PDB entry 6UZB | electron microscopy, 3.20 A resolution | chains B and C of the 8 polymer chains in the assembly

[Chain B (and C)]
Name: Protective antigen
Source organism: Bacillus anthracis
Notes: chain C of this document is another copy of the same molecule, construct and numbering; everything in this record applies to it too
UniProtKB: P13423 (PAG_BACAN); residues 1-735 here correspond to UniProt positions 30-764 (UniProt number = residue number + 29)
Chain sequence (735 residues; row label = number of the first residue in the row):
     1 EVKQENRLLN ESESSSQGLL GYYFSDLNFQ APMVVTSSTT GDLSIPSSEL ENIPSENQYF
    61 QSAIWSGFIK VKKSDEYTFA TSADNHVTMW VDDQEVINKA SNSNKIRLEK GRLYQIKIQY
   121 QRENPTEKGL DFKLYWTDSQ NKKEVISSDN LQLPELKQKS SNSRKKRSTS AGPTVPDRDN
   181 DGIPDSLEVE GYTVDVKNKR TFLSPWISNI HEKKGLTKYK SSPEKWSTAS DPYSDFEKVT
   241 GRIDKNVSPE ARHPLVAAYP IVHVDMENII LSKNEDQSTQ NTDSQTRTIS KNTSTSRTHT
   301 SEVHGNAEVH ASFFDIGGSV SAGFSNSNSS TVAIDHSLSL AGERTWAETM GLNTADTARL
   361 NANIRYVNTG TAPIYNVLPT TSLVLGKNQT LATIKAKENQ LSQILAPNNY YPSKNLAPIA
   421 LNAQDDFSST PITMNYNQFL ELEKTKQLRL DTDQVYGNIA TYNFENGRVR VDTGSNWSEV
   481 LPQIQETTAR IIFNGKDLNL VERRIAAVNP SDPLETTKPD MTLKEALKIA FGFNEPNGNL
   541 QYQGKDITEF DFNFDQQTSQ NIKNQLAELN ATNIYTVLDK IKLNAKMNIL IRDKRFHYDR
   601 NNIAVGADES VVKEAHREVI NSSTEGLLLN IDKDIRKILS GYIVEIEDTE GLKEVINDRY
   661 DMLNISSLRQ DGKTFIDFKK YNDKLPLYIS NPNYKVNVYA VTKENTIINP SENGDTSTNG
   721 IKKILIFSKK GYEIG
Disordered / not traced: 1-173
Bound ions: Ca2+ site 1: D177, D179, D181, I183, E188; Ca2+ site 2: D179, D181, E188, S222, K225, D235
UniProt features mapped onto this chain:
  - region: F202 to I210 (Alpha-clamp)
  - binding site (Ca(2+)): D177, D179, D181, I183, E188, S222, K225, D235
  - site: R167, S168 (Cleavage), R178 (Alpha-clamp), L187 (Alpha-clamp), F236 (Alpha-clamp), F314, D315 (Cleavage), F427 (Phi-clamp), F464 (Alpha-clamp), D683 (Essential for binding to cell receptor)

[Interface between chain B and chain C]
Pairs across the interface (163; chain B residue first):
  R178(B) - R200(C)
  R178(B) - T201(C)
  R178(B) - F202(C)
  N180(B) - E465(C)
  V189(B) - K199(C)
  V189(B) - R200(C)
  P223(B) - K199(C)
  E224(B) - R200(C)
  E224(B) - T201(C)
  E224(B) - R242(C)  salt bridge
  W226(B) - N466(C)
  P232(B) - R468(C)
  D315(B) - F313(C)
  G317(B) - A311(C)
  G317(B) - S312(C)
  G318(B) - H310(C)
  G318(B) - A311(C)  hydrogen bond (backbone-backbone)
  G318(B) - S312(C)
  S319(B) - V309(C)
  V320(B) - V309(C)
  A322(B) - A307(C)
  F324(B) - G305(C)
  S325(B) - V303(C)  hydrogen bond (side chain-backbone)
  S325(B) - H304(C)
  S325(B) - G305(C)
  N326(B) - E302(C)
  N326(B) - V303(C)  hydrogen bond (backbone-backbone)
  S327(B) - E302(C)
  N328(B) - T300(C)  hydrogen bond (backbone-side chain)
  N328(B) - S301(C)  hydrogen bond
  S329(B) - H299(C)
  S329(B) - T300(C)
  S330(B) - R297(C)
  S330(B) - T298(C)
  S330(B) - H299(C)  hydrogen bond (backbone-backbone)
  T331(B) - R297(C)
  T331(B) - T298(C)
  V332(B) - T295(C)
  V332(B) - S296(C)
  V332(B) - R297(C)  hydrogen bond (backbone-backbone)
  A333(B) - T295(C)
  A333(B) - S296(C)
  I334(B) - S294(C)
  I334(B) - T295(C)  hydrogen bond (backbone-backbone)
  D335(B) - N292(C)
  D335(B) - T293(C)
  D335(B) - S294(C)
  H336(B) - N292(C)
  H336(B) - T293(C)  hydrogen bond (backbone-backbone)
  S337(B) - K291(C)
  S337(B) - N292(C)  hydrogen bond
  L338(B) - I289(C)
  L338(B) - S290(C)
  L338(B) - K291(C)  hydrogen bond (backbone-backbone)
  S339(B) - I289(C)
  S339(B) - S290(C)
  L340(B) - R287(C)
  L340(B) - T288(C)
  L340(B) - I289(C)  hydrogen bond (backbone-backbone)
  A341(B) - R287(C)
  A341(B) - T288(C)
  G342(B) - Q285(C)
  G342(B) - T286(C)
  G342(B) - R287(C)  hydrogen bond (backbone-backbone)
  E343(B) - S284(C)  hydrogen bond
  E343(B) - Q285(C)
  E343(B) - T286(C)
  R344(B) - S284(C)
  R344(B) - Q285(C)  hydrogen bond
  T345(B) - D283(C)
  W346(B) - T282(C)
  W346(B) - D283(C)  hydrogen bond (backbone-backbone)
  A347(B) - Q280(C)
  A347(B) - N281(C)
  E348(B) - Q280(C)
  E348(B) - N281(C)  hydrogen bond (backbone-backbone)
  T349(B) - S278(C)
  T349(B) - T279(C)
  M350(B) - S278(C)
  M350(B) - T279(C)  hydrogen bond (backbone-backbone)
  G351(B) - Q277(C)
  L352(B) - D276(C)
  L352(B) - Q277(C)  hydrogen bond (backbone-backbone)
  N353(B) - N274(C)  hydrogen bond
  N353(B) - E275(C)
  N353(B) - D276(C)
  T354(B) - K273(C)
  T354(B) - E275(C)  hydrogen bond (side chain-backbone)
  A355(B) - K273(C)
  A355(B) - N274(C)
  V384(B) - A417(C)  hydrophobic
  N388(B) - A417(C)
  Q389(B) - I270(C)
  T390(B) - I270(C)
  T390(B) - N361(C)  hydrogen bond (backbone-side chain)
  T390(B) - N363(C)  hydrogen bond (backbone-side chain)
  T390(B) - A417(C)
  T390(B) - P418(C)  hydrogen bond (side chain-backbone)
  T390(B) - A420(C)
  L391(B) - N422(C)
  T393(B) - N399(C)
  T393(B) - I419(C)
  T393(B) - A420(C)  hydrogen bond (side chain-backbone)
  K395(B) - N399(C)  hydrogen bond (backbone-side chain)
  K397(B) - N399(C)  hydrogen bond
  Q424(B) - N399(C)
  Q424(B) - S428(C)
  D425(B) - F427(C)
  D425(B) - S428(C)
  D425(B) - S429(C)
  D426(B) - E398(C)
  D426(B) - D426(C)
  D426(B) - F427(C)  hydrogen bond (backbone-backbone)
  F427(B) - F427(C)  hydrophobic
  N435(B) - S272(C)  hydrogen bond
  Q438(B) - I270(C)
  D451(B) - L416(C)
  D451(B) - A417(C)  hydrogen bond (side chain-backbone)
  T452(B) - L416(C)
  D453(B) - Y411(C)
  D453(B) - I419(C)
  Q454(B) - L401(C)  hydrogen bond (side chain-backbone)
  Q454(B) - S402(C)
  Q454(B) - Q403(C)  hydrogen bond (side chain-backbone)
  Q454(B) - Y411(C)  hydrogen bond
  V455(B) - Q403(C)
  Y456(B) - Q403(C)
  I459(B) - R468(C)
  D472(B) - R470(C)  salt bridge
  S475(B) - R468(C)
  S475(B) - R470(C)
  S478(B) - Y375(C)
  S478(B) - Q403(C)
  S478(B) - I404(C)
  E479(B) - R468(C)  salt bridge
  E479(B) - V469(C)
  E479(B) - R470(C)
  E479(B) - V471(C)
  V480(B) - R468(C)
  P482(B) - N246(C)
  Q483(B) - D244(C)  hydrogen bond
  Q483(B) - K245(C)  hydrogen bond (side chain-backbone)
  Q483(B) - N246(C)
  E486(B) - K245(C)
  T487(B) - K245(C)
  D512(B) - T240(C)
  D512(B) - G241(C)
  D512(B) - K245(C)
  D512(B) - R252(C)  salt bridge
  P513(B) - V194(C)  hydrophobic
  P513(B) - V196(C)
  P513(B) - T201(C)
  P513(B) - V239(C)
  P513(B) - T240(C)
  L514(B) - T240(C)  hydrogen bond (backbone-backbone)
  L514(B) - R242(C)
  E515(B) - K245(C)
  T516(B) - V196(C)
  T516(B) - K199(C)
  T517(B) - K199(C)
  T517(B) - T201(C)
  K518(B) - K199(C)  hydrogen bond (backbone-side chain)
  D520(B) - K199(C)  salt bridge
Other interface residues (no listed pair), chain B (95 interface residues in all): D179, D185, H310, I316, G323, T380, S382, A392, I394, T430, R449, P519
Other interface residues (no listed pair), chain C (86 interface residues in all): I243, N306, R359, P412, G467

[In short]
95 residues of chain B face 86 of chain C across their interface; the contacts include 37 hydrogen bonds and 5
salt bridges. Polar contacts include E224(B)-R242(C), D472(B)-R470(C) and E479(B)-R468(C). From UniProt: 8
Ca2+-binding residues on chain B.
Both chains are Protective antigen (Bacillus anthracis). Entry 6UZB (Anthrax toxin protective antigen channels
bound to edema factor) was determined by electron microscopy (same publication as 6PSN, 6UZD and 6UZE).
